PDB entry 4YH3 | X-ray diffraction, 1.60 A resolution | chain A

# Chain A
Name: Bromodomain-containing protein 4
Source organism: Homo sapiens
Notes: fragment: Bromodomain 1
UniProtKB: O60885 (BRD4_HUMAN); numbering as in UniProt (aligned over 44-170)
Chain sequence (129 residues; numbered 42 to 170; the number before each row is that of its first residue):
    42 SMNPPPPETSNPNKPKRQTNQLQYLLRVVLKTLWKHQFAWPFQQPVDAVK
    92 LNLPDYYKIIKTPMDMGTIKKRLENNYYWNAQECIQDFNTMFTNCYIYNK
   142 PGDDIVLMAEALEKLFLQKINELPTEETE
Disordered / not traced: 170
Construct notes: expression tag (42-43)
Curated features (UniProtKB/Swiss-Prot):
  - site: Asn-140 (Acetylated histone binding)
  - cross-link: Lys-99 (Glycyl lysine isopeptide (Lys-Gly) (interchain with G-Cter in SUMO2))
  - natural variant: Asp-145 (D145G: Found in a patient with a neurodevelopmental syndrome; uncertain significance)
  - mutagenesis: Asn-140 (N140A: Abolishes binding to acetylated histones)
Small-molecule neighbours: Y80 (4-[(2E)-3-(4-methoxyphenyl)-2-phenylprop-2-enoyl]-3,4-dihydroquinoxalin-2(1H)-one): Trp-81, Pro-82, Gln-85, Val-87, Leu-92, Leu-94, Tyr-97, Tyr-139, Asn-140, Asp-145, Ile-146, Met-149

# Summary
Chain A binds compound Y80. From UniProt: one mutagenesis site.
Chain A is Bromodomain-containing protein 4 (Homo sapiens); the structure, Crystal structure of human BRD4(1)
in complex with 4-[(2E)-3-(4-methoxyphenyl)-2-phenylprop-2-enoyl]-3,4-dihydroquinoxalin-2(1H)-one (compound
19a), was determined by X-ray diffraction (same publication as 4YH4).
